PDB entry 2QVU | X-ray diffraction, 1.50 A resolution | chains A and B

[Chain A (and B)]
Molecule: Fructose-1,6-bisphosphatase 1
Organism: Sus scrofa
Notes: EC 3.1.3.11; chain B of this document is another copy of the same molecule, construct and numbering; everything in this record applies to it too
Reference sequence: P00636 (F16P1_PIG); residues 1-337 here correspond to UniProt positions 2-338 (UniProt number = residue number + 1)
Amino-acid sequence (337 residues; row label = number of the first residue in the row):
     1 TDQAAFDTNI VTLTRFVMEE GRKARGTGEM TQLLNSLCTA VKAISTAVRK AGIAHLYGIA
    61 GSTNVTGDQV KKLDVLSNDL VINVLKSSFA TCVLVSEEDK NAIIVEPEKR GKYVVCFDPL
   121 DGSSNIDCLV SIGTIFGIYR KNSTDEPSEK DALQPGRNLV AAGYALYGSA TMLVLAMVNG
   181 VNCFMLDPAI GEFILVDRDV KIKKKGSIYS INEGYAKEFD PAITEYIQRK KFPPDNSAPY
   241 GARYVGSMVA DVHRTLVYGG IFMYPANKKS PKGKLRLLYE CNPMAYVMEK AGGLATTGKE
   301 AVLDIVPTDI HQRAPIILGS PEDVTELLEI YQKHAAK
Unresolved in the structure: 1-8
UniProt features mapped onto this chain:
  - binding site (AMP): Val17 to Gly21, Thr27 to Thr31, Lys112, Tyr113, Arg140
  - binding site (Mg(2+)): Asp68, Glu97, Asp118, Leu120, Asp121, Glu280
  - binding site (substrate): Asp121 to Ser124, Asn212 to Tyr215, Arg243 to Met248, Tyr264, Lys274 to Arg276
  - modified residue: Thr1 (N-acetylthreonine), Lys150 (N6-succinyllysine), Ser207 (Phosphoserine), Tyr215 (Phosphotyrosine), Tyr244 (Phosphotyrosine), Tyr264 (Phosphotyrosine)
Metal / ion sites: Mg2+ site 1 near Glu97 (its only coordinating residue here); Mg2+ site 2: Asp118, Asp121, Glu280 (together with 2,6-di-O-phosphono-beta-D-fructofuranose)
Residues lining bound ligands: 2,6-di-O-phosphono-beta-D-fructofuranose (FDP): Asp118, Asp121, Gly122, Ser123, Ser124, Asn212, Tyr215, Tyr244, Gly246, Ser247, Met248, Phe262, Tyr264, Lys274, Leu275, Arg276, Glu280

[Interface between chain A and chain B]
Contacting residue pairs - 118 pairs, chain A then chain B:
  Ile10(A) - Ala54(B)
  Ile10(A) - Tyr57(B)
  Ile10(A) - Ile59(B)  hydrophobic
  Val48(A) - Ser169(B)
  Val48(A) - Ala170(B)
  Arg49(A) - Arg49(B)
  Arg49(A) - Gly168(B)  hydrogen bond (side chain-backbone)
  Arg49(A) - Ser169(B)  hydrogen bond (side chain-backbone)
  Arg49(A) - Leu186(B)
  Arg49(A) - Pro188(B)
  Lys50(A) - Ala170(B)
  Lys50(A) - Met185(B)
  Lys50(A) - Asp187(B)
  Lys50(A) - Pro188(B)
  Ala51(A) - Asp187(B)
  Ala51(A) - Pro188(B)
  Gly52(A) - Asp187(B)  hydrogen bond (backbone-side chain)
  Gly52(A) - Ala189(B)
  Ile53(A) - Asp187(B)  hydrogen bond (backbone-side chain)
  Ala54(A) - Ile10(B)
  Ala54(A) - Asp187(B)  hydrogen bond (backbone-side chain)
  Ala54(A) - Ile190(B)  hydrophobic
  Ala54(A) - Ile194(B)  hydrophobic
  Tyr57(A) - Ile10(B)
  Tyr57(A) - Leu195(B)
  Tyr57(A) - Val196(B)
  Ile59(A) - Ile10(B)  hydrophobic
  Ile59(A) - Ile190(B)  hydrophobic
  Ser124(A) - Arg243(B)  hydrogen bond
  Ser124(A) - Tyr258(B)  hydrogen bond (backbone-side chain)
  Asp127(A) - Tyr258(B)  hydrogen bond (backbone-side chain)
  Cys128(A) - His253(B)
  Cys128(A) - Arg254(B)
  Cys128(A) - Val257(B)  hydrophobic
  Cys128(A) - Tyr258(B)  hydrogen bond (backbone-side chain)
  Leu129(A) - Ser131(B)
  Leu129(A) - Gly168(B)
  Leu129(A) - Ser169(B)  hydrogen bond (backbone-backbone)
  Leu129(A) - Ala170(B)  hydrophobic
  Leu129(A) - Met172(B)  hydrophobic
  Val130(A) - Ser169(B)
  Ser131(A) - Leu129(B)
  Ser131(A) - Ser131(B)
  Leu166(A) - Leu129(B)  hydrophobic
  Tyr167(A) - Ser169(B)
  Gly168(A) - Arg49(B)  hydrogen bond (backbone-side chain)
  Gly168(A) - Leu129(B)
  Gly168(A) - Gly168(B)
  Ser169(A) - Val48(B)
  Ser169(A) - Arg49(B)  hydrogen bond (backbone-side chain)
  Ser169(A) - Leu129(B)  hydrogen bond (backbone-backbone)
  Ser169(A) - Val130(B)
  Ser169(A) - Tyr167(B)
  Ala170(A) - Val48(B)
  Ala170(A) - Lys50(B)
  Ala170(A) - Leu129(B)  hydrophobic
  Met172(A) - Leu129(B)  hydrophobic
  Met185(A) - Lys50(B)
  Met185(A) - Ile53(B)  hydrophobic
  Leu186(A) - Arg49(B)
  Asp187(A) - Lys50(B)
  Asp187(A) - Ala51(B)
  Asp187(A) - Gly52(B)  hydrogen bond (side chain-backbone)
  Asp187(A) - Ile53(B)  hydrogen bond (side chain-backbone)
  Asp187(A) - Ala54(B)  hydrogen bond (side chain-backbone)
  Pro188(A) - Arg49(B)
  Pro188(A) - Lys50(B)
  Pro188(A) - Ala51(B)  hydrophobic
  Ala189(A) - Gly52(B)
  Ile190(A) - Ala54(B)  hydrophobic
  Ile190(A) - Ile59(B)  hydrophobic
  Leu195(A) - Tyr57(B)
  Val196(A) - Tyr57(B)
  Tyr209(A) - Glu213(B)
  Tyr209(A) - Gly214(B)
  Asn212(A) - Gly241(B)
  Asn212(A) - Ala242(B)  hydrogen bond (side chain-backbone)
  Asn212(A) - Arg243(B)
  Glu213(A) - Tyr209(B)
  Glu213(A) - Glu213(B)
  Glu213(A) - Lys231(B)  salt bridge
  Glu213(A) - Ala242(B)
  Gly214(A) - Tyr209(B)
  Gly214(A) - Pro239(B)
  Gly214(A) - Tyr240(B)
  Gly214(A) - Ala242(B)
  Ala216(A) - Lys231(B)
  Lys217(A) - Lys231(B)
  Lys217(A) - Phe232(B)
  Lys231(A) - Glu213(B)  salt bridge
  Lys231(A) - Ala216(B)
  Lys231(A) - Lys217(B)
  Lys231(A) - Lys231(B)
  Phe232(A) - Lys217(B)
  Pro239(A) - Gly214(B)
  Tyr240(A) - Gly214(B)
  Gly241(A) - Asn212(B)
  Ala242(A) - Asn212(B)  hydrogen bond (backbone-side chain)
  Ala242(A) - Glu213(B)
  Ala242(A) - Gly214(B)
  Ala242(A) - Tyr244(B)
  Arg243(A) - Ser124(B)  hydrogen bond
  Arg243(A) - Asn212(B)
  Arg243(A) - Tyr244(B)
  Arg243(A) - Val245(B)
  Arg243(A) - Gly246(B)
  Tyr244(A) - Ala242(B)
  Tyr244(A) - Arg243(B)
  Tyr244(A) - Tyr244(B)  hydrogen bond (backbone-backbone)
  Val245(A) - Arg243(B)
  Val245(A) - Tyr244(B)
  Gly246(A) - Arg243(B)
  His253(A) - Cys128(B)
  Arg254(A) - Cys128(B)
  Val257(A) - Cys128(B)  hydrophobic
  Tyr258(A) - Ser124(B)  hydrogen bond (side chain-backbone)
  Tyr258(A) - Asp127(B)  hydrogen bond (side chain-backbone)
  Tyr258(A) - Cys128(B)  hydrogen bond (side chain-backbone)
Also at the interface, not in a pair above, chain A (55 interface residues in all): Gly58, Asn125, Ile126, Ile132, Ile194
Also at the interface, not in a pair above, chain B (56 interface residues in all): Gly58, Asn125, Ile126, Ile132, Leu166, Asn236

[Overview]
55 residues of chain A and 56 residues of chain B are in contact, with 23 hydrogen bonds and 2 salt bridges.
Polar pairs include Glu213(A)-Lys231(B), Arg49(A)-Gly168(B) and Arg49(A)-Ser169(B). Bound to chain A:
2,6-di-O-phosphono-beta-D-fructofuranose.
Chain A and chain B are both Fructose-1,6-bisphosphatase 1 (Sus scrofa); the structure, Porcine Liver
Fructose-1,6-bisphosphatase cocrystallized with Fru-2,6-P2 and Mg2+, I(T)-state, was determined by X-ray
diffraction, deposited together with 2QVR and 2QVV.
